Entry 6MY4 (X-ray diffraction, 1.69 A resolution); this record covers chains L and B of the 4 polymer chains in the assembly.

[Chain L (and B)]
Name: anti-VEGF-A Fab fragment bH1 light chain
Organism: Homo sapiens
Notes: engineered mutation(s): S30bR,S30bR; chain B of this document is another copy of the same molecule, construct and numbering; everything in this record applies to it too
UniProtKB: Q7Z3Y4 (Q7Z3Y4_HUMAN); residues 105-214 here correspond to UniProt positions 127-236 (UniProt number = residue number + 22)
Chain sequence (218 residues; row label = number of the first residue in the row; a row labelled like 30A-30D holds insertion residues (30A, then the next letters in order)):
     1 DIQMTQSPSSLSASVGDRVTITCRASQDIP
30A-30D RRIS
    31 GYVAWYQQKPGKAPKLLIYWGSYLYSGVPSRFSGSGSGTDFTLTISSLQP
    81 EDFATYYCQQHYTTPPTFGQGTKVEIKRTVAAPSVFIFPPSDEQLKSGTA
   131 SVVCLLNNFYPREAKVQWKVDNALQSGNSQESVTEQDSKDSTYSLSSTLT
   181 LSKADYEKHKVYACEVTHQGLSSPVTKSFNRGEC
Disulfide bonds: Cys23-Cys88, Cys134-Cys194

[Chain L / chain B interface]
Contacting residue pairs (23; chain L residue first):
  Asp1(L) - Arg30A(B)  salt bridge
  Asp1(L) - Arg30B(B)
  Ile2(L) - Pro30(B)  hydrophobic
  Ile2(L) - Ile30C(B)  hydrophobic
  Gln27(L) - Pro30(B)
  Pro30(L) - Ile2(B)  hydrophobic
  Pro30(L) - Gln27(B)
  Pro30(L) - Pro30(B)
  Arg30A(L) - Asp1(B)  salt bridge
  Arg30A(L) - Thr93(B)
  Arg30B(L) - Asp1(B)  salt bridge
  Arg30B(L) - Thr93(B)
  Arg30B(L) - Thr94(B)  hydrogen bond (backbone-backbone)
  Arg30B(L) - Pro95(B)
  Ile30C(L) - Ile2(B)  hydrophobic
  Ile30C(L) - Ile30C(B)  hydrophobic
  Ile30C(L) - Tyr92(B)
  Tyr32(L) - Thr94(B)  hydrogen bond
  Tyr92(L) - Ile30C(B)
  Thr93(L) - Arg30A(B)
  Thr93(L) - Arg30B(B)
  Thr94(L) - Arg30B(B)  hydrogen bond (backbone-backbone)
  Thr94(L) - Tyr32(B)  hydrogen bond
Interface residues without a listed pair, chain L (14 interface residues in all): Ile29, Ser30D, Pro95
Interface residues without a listed pair, chain B (14 interface residues in all): Asp28, Ser30D

[Overview]
Chain L and chain B each contribute 14 residues to their interface, with 4 hydrogen bonds and 3 salt bridges.
Among the polar pairs are Asp1(L)-Arg30A(B), Tyr32(L)-Thr94(B) and Arg30B(L)-Thr94(B).
Chain L and chain B are both anti-VEGF-A Fab fragment bH1 light chain (Homo sapiens); the structure, Crystal
structure of the dimeric bH1-Fab variant [HC-Y33W,HC-D98M,HC-G99M,LC-S30bR], was determined by X-ray
diffraction, deposited together with 6MXR, 6MXS and 6MY5.
